PDB entry 6XNY | electron microscopy, 2.90 A resolution | chains C and J of the 10 polymer chains in the assembly

== Chain C ==
Molecule: V(D)J recombination-activating protein 1
From: Mus musculus
Notes: EC 3.1.-.-, 2.3.2.27
UniProtKB: P15919 (RAG1_MOUSE); residues 261-1008 here = UniProt positions 261-1008
Sequence (750 residues; each row starts with the number of its first residue):
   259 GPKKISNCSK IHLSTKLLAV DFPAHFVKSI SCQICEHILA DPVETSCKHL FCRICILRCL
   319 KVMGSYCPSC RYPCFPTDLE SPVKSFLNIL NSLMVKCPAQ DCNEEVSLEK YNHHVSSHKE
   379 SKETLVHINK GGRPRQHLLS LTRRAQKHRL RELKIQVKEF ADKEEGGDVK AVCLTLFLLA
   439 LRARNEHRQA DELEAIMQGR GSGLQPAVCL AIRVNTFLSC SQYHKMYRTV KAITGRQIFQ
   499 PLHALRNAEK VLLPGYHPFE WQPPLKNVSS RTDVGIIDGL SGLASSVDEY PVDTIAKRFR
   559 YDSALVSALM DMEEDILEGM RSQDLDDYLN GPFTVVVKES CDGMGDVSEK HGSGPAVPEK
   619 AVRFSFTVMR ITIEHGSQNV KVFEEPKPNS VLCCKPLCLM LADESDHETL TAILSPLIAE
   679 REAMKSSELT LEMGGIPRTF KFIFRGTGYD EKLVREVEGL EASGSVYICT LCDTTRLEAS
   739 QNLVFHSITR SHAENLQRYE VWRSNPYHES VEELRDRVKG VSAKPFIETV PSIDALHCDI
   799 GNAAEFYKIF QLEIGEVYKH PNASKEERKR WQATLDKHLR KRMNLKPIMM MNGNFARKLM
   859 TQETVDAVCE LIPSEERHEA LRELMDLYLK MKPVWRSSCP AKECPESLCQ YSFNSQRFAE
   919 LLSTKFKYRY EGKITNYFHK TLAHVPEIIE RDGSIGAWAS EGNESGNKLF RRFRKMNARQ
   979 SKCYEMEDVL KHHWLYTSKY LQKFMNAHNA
Disordered / not traced: 259-459, 1008
Sequence notes: expression tag (259-260); engineered mutation Val649 (Glu in P15919), Met848 (Arg in P15919)
Metal / ion sites: Mg2+ site 1: Asp600, Gly601, Glu962 (shared with 2 residues of chain x); Mg2+ site 2: Glu662, Asp708 (shared with DC16(J) of chain J); Zn2+: Cys727, Cys730, His937, His942
Swiss-Prot annotation at these positions:
  - zinc finger: Cys290 to Arg329 (RING-type), Leu351 to Lys380 (RAG1-type)
  - DNA-binding region: Gly389 to Gln456 (NBD)
  - binding site (Zn(2+)): Cys266, His270, Cys290, Cys293, His295, Cys305, His307, Cys310, Cys313, Cys325, Cys328, Cys355, Cys360, His372, His376
  - binding site (a divalent metal cation): Asp600, Asp708, Glu962
  - site: Trp893 (Essential for DNA hairpin formation, participates in base-stacking interactions near the cleavage site)
  - mutagenesis: His307 (H307A: Displays lower E3 ligase activity and affects the joining step of V(D)J recombination), Cys325 (C325G: Loss of E3 ligase activity and affects the joining step of V(D)J recombination), Arg391 (R391A: Defects in converting nicked products to hairpins; R391L: Impairs DNA-binding and hairpin formation while maintaining some nicking activity), Arg393 (R393A: Impairs DNA-binding and hairpin formation while maintaining some nicking activity), Arg401 (R401A: Allows robust hairpin activity), Arg402 (R402A: Defects in converting nicked products to hairpins), Lys405 (K405A: Reduced hairpin activity), His406 (H406A: Allows robust hairpin activity), Arg407 (R407A: Impairs DNA-binding and reduces hairpin formation without affecting nicking activity), Asn443 (N443A: Impairs DNA-binding; when associated with A-445), His445 (H445A: Impairs DNA-binding; when associated with A-443), Asp546 (D546A: Loss of DNA-binding), 22 further mutagenesis entries in UniProt
What the authors report for this chain:
  - Mg2+ coordination: Asp600
  - binding site for 12RSS integration strand: Met847, Met848
  - mutagenesis - E649V/R848M: increased catalytic activity on disintegration
  - catalytic residues: Asp600, Asp708, Glu962

== Chain J ==
Molecule: Flanking DNA top strand
Sequence (16 nucleotides; numbered 1 to 16; the number before each row is that of its first residue):
     1 CTCAGGATAG GGCTAC
Disordered / not traced: 1-2
Metal / ion sites: Mg2+: DC16 (shared with Glu662(C), Asp708(C) of chain C)

== How chain C and chain J interact ==
Contacting residue pairs (24; chain C residue first):
  Glu662(C) with DC16(J), phosphate contact
  Asp708(C) with DC16(J), phosphate contact
  Glu709(C) with DA15(J), phosphate contact; DC16(J), hydrogen bond to the phosphate
  Lys710(C) with DA15(J), phosphate contact; DC16(J), sugar contact
  Ser721(C) with DT14(J), base contact; DA15(J), hydrogen bond to the sugar
  Gly722(C) with DT14(J), hydrogen bond to the base
  Arg734(C) with DT14(J), sugar contact
  His795(C) with DC16(J), phosphate contact
  Glu803(C) with DT14(J), phosphate contact
  Lys823(C) with DG12(J), salt bridge to the phosphate
  Arg826(C) with DC13(J), salt bridge to the phosphate
  Arg927(C) with DC13(J), salt bridge to the phosphate; DT14(J), salt bridge to the phosphate
  Lys931(C) with DC13(J), sugar contact; DT14(J), salt bridge to the phosphate
  Thr933(C) with DT14(J), phosphate contact; DA15(J), phosphate contact
  Asn934(C) with DT14(J), hydrogen bond to the phosphate; DA15(J), hydrogen bond to the phosphate
  Tyr935(C) with DA15(J), hydrogen bond to the phosphate; DC16(J), hydrogen bond to the phosphate
Other interface residues (no listed pair), chain C (17 interface residues in all): Ile932

== In short ==
17 residues of chain C and 5 residues of chain J are in contact; the contacts include 7 hydrogen bonds and 5
salt bridges. Polar contacts include Gly722(C)-DT14(J), Ser721(C)-DA15(J) and Glu709(C)-DC16(J). The paper
reports catalytic residues Asp600(C), Asp708(C) and Glu962(C); E649V/R848M of chain C increase catalytic
activity on disintegration.
Here chain C is V(D)J recombination-activating protein 1 (Mus musculus) and chain J is Flanking DNA top
strand. Entry 6XNY (Structure of RAG1 (R848M/E649V)-RAG2-DNA Strand Transfer Complex (Paired-Form)) was
determined by electron microscopy together with 6XNX and 6XNZ from the same study.
